Entry 3WAY (X-ray diffraction, 1.75 A resolution); this record covers chain A.

== Chain A ==
Protein: Ectonucleotide pyrophosphatase/phosphodiesterase family member 2
From: Mus musculus
Notes: EC 3.1.4.39
Reference sequence: Q9R1E6 (ENPP2_MOUSE); aligned to UniProt positions 36-858 over residues 36-858 (the alignment contains insertions or deletions, so no single offset holds)
Chain sequence (831 residues; row label = number of the first residue in the row):
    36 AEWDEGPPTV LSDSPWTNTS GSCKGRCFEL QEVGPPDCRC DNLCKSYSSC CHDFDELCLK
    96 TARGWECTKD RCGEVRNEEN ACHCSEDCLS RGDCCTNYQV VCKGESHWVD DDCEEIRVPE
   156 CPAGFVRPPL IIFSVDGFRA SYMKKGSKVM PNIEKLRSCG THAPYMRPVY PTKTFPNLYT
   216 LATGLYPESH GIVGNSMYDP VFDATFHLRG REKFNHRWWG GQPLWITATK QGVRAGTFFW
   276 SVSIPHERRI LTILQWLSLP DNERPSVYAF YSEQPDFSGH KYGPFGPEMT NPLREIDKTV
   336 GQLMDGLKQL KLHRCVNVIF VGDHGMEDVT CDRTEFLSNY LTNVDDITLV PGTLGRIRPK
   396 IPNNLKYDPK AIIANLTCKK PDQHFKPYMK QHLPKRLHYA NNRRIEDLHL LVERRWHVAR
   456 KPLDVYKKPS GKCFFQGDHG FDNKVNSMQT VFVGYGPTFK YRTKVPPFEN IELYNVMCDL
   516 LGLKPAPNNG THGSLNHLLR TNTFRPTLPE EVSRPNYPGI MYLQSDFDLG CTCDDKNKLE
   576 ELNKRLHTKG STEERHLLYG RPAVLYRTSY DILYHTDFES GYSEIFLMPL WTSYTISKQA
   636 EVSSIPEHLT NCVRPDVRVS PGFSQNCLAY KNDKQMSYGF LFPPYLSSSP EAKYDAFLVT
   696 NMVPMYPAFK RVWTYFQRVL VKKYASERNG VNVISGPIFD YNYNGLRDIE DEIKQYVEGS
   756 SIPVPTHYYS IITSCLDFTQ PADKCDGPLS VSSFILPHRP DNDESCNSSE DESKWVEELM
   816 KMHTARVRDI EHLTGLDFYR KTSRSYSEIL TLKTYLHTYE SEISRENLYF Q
Not modelled in the structure: 36-50, 458-467, 571-573, 577-581, 856-866
Sequence notes: expression tag (859-866)
Curated features (UniProtKB/Swiss-Prot):
  - motif: Arg-126 to Asp-128 (Cell attachment site)
  - active site: Thr-209 (Nucleophile)
  - binding site (Zn(2+)): Asp-171, Thr-209, Asp-311, His-315, Asp-358, His-359, His-474
  - binding site (1-(9Z-octadecenoyl)-sn-glycero-3-phosphate): Thr-209, Asn-230, Asp-311, His-474
  - binding site (1-hexadecanoyl-sn-glycero-3-phosphate): Thr-209, Asn-230, Asp-311, His-474
  - binding site (1-tetradecanoyl-sn-glycerol 3-phosphate): Thr-209, Asn-230, Asp-311, His-474
  - glycosylation (N-linked (GlcNAc...) asparagine): Asn-53, Asn-410, Asn-524
Cystine bridges: Cys-58/Cys-75, Cys-62/Cys-93, Cys-73/Cys-86, Cys-79/Cys-85, Cys-102/Cys-119, Cys-107/Cys-137, Cys-117/Cys-130, Cys-123/Cys-129, Cys-148/Cys-194, Cys-156/Cys-350, Cys-366/Cys-468, Cys-413/Cys-801, Cys-566/Cys-662, Cys-568/Cys-647, Cys-770/Cys-780
Covalent attachments: N-acetylglucosamine (NAG) linked to Asn-53, Asn-410, Asn-524
Ion coordination: Zn2+ site 1: Asp-171, Thr-209, Asp-358, His-359 (together with 4BoA); Zn2+ site 2: Asp-311, His-315, His-474 (together with 4BoA); K+: Tyr-665, Asp-668, Met-671; Ca2+: Asp-735, Asn-737, Asn-739, Leu-741, Asp-743; Na+: Asn-797, Ser-800, Ser-803
Ligand contacts: 4BoA (DWY; [4-({4-[(5Z)-5-(3,4-dichlorobenzylidene)-4-oxo-4,5-dihydro-1,3-thiazol-2-yl]piperazin-1-yl}methyl)phenyl]boronic acid): Ile-167, Ser-169, Asp-171, Lys-208, Thr-209, Phe-210, Leu-213, Tyr-214, Leu-216, Ala-217, Asn-230, Leu-243, Trp-260, Phe-273, Phe-274, Trp-275, Val-277, Arg-284, Ala-304, Phe-305, Tyr-306, Asp-311, His-315, His-359, His-474

== Summary ==
Ligands of chain A: 4BoA. Covalently linked N-acetylglucosamine: at Asn-53, Asn-410 and Asn-524. The Zn2+ site
1 is built by Asp-171, Thr-209, Asp-358 and His-359. UniProt lists active-site residue Thr-209, 7 Zn2+-binding
residues, 4 residues binding 1-(9Z-octadecenoyl)-sn-glycero-3-phosphate and 4 residues binding
1-hexadecanoyl-sn-glycero-3-phosphate.
Chain A is Ectonucleotide pyrophosphatase/phosphodiesterase family member 2 (Mus musculus); the structure,
Crystal Structure of Autotaxin in Complex with 4BoA, was determined by X-ray diffraction (same publication as
3WAV, 3WAW and 3WAX).
